9FOJ - chains E and F of the 6 polymer chains in the assembly; structure by electron microscopy, 3.82 A resolution.

[Chain E (and F)]
Name: Small envelope protein M
Organism: Langat virus (strain TP21)
Notes: chain F of this document is another copy of the same molecule, construct and numbering; everything in this record applies to it too
Reference sequence: P29837 (POLG_LANVT); residues 1-74 here correspond to UniProt positions 207-280 (UniProt number = residue number + 206)
Chain sequence (74 residues; row label = number of the first residue in the row):
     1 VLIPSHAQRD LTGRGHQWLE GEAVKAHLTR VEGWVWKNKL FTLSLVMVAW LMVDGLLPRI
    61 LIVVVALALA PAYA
Construct notes: conflict A70 (Val276 in P29837)
UniProt features mapped onto this chain:
  - site: A74 (Cleavage)

[Chain E / chain F interface]
Pairs across the interface (4; chain E residue first):
  E32(E) - W36(F)
  E32(E) - K39(F)  salt bridge
  W36(E) - W36(F)
  K39(E) - E32(F)  salt bridge
Other interface residues (no listed pair), chain E (4 interface residues in all): W50
Other interface residues (no listed pair), chain F (5 interface residues in all): V35, W50

[Summary]
4 residues of chain E and 5 residues of chain F are in contact; the contacts include 2 salt bridges. The
salt-bridged pair is E32(E)-K39(F).
Chain E and chain F are both Small envelope protein M (Langat virus (strain TP21)); the structure, LGTV TP21.
Langat virus, strain TP21, was determined by electron microscopy (same publication as 9FK0 and 9H28).
